6CER - chains A and B of the 4 polymer chains in the assembly; structure by X-ray diffraction, 2.69 A resolution.

== Chain A ==
Name: Pyruvate dehydrogenase E1 component subunit alpha, somatic form, mitochondrial
Organism: Homo sapiens
Notes: EC 1.2.4.1
Reference sequence: P08559 (ODPA_HUMAN); residues 1-361 here correspond to UniProt positions 30-390 (UniProt number = residue number + 29)
Sequence (365 residues; each row starts with the number of its first residue; numbers below 1 keep their minus sign (Met-3 is residue -3)):
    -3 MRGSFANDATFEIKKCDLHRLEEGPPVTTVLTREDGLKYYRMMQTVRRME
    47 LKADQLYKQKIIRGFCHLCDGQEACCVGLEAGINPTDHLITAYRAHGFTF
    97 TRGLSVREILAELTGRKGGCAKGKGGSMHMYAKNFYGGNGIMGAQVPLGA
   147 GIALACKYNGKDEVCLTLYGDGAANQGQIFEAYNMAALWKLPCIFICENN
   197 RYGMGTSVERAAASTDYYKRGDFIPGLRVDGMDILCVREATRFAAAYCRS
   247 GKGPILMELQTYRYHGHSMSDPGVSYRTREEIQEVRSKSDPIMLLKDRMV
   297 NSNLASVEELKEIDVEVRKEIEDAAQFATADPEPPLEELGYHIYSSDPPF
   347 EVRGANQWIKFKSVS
Disordered / not traced: -3 to -2, 198-206, 262-273
Sequence notes: initiating methionine (-3); expression tag (-2 to 0); engineered mutation Met138 (Val167 in P08559)
Residues lining bound ligands: thiamine diphosphate (TPP): His63, Tyr89, Arg90, Gly136, Ile137, Met138, Gly168, Gln172, Arg259
Swiss-Prot annotation at these positions:
  - binding site (pyruvate): His63, Tyr89, Arg90, Ala128, Gly136, Asp167, Gly168, Ala169, Asn196, Tyr198
  - binding site (thiamine diphosphate): Tyr89, Arg90, Gly136, Asp167, Gly168, Ala169, Asn196, His263
  - binding site (Mg(2+)): Asp167, Asn196, Tyr198
  - modified residue: Lys34 (N6-acetyllysine), Ser203 (Phosphoserine), Lys215 (N6-acetyllysine), Lys248 (N6-succinyllysine), Ser264 (Phosphoserine), Ser266 (Phosphoserine), Ser271 (Phosphoserine), Tyr272 (Phosphotyrosine), Lys284 (N6-acetyllysine), Lys292 (N6-acetyllysine), Lys307 (N6-acetyllysine), Lys356 (N6-succinyllysine)
Reported in the primary citation:
  - conformationally variable residues (loop rearrangement, order/disorder transition): Asn196, Arg197 to Glu205, Arg259 to Lys284
  - mutagenesis - V138M: decreased binding to thiamine diphosphate
  - mutagenesis - V138M: decreased catalytic activity on production of NADH
  - post-translational modification sites: Ser203, Ser264, Ser271 (citing earlier work)

== Chain B ==
Name: Pyruvate dehydrogenase E1 component subunit beta, mitochondrial
Organism: Homo sapiens
Notes: EC 1.2.4.1
Reference sequence: P11177 (ODPB_HUMAN); residues 1-329 here correspond to UniProt positions 31-359 (UniProt number = residue number + 30)
Sequence (331 residues; row label = number of the first residue in the row; numbers below 1 keep their minus sign (Gly-1 is residue -1)):
    -1 GSLQVTVRDAINQGMDEELERDEKVFLLGEEVAQYDGAYKVSRGLWKKYG
    49 DKRIIDTPISEMGFAGIAVGAAMAGLRPICEFMTFNFSMQAIDQVINSAA
    99 KTYYMSGGLQPVPIVFRGPNGASAGVAAQHSQCFAAWYGHCPGLKVVSPW
   149 NSEDAKGLIKSAIRDNNPVVVLENELMYGVPFEFPPEAQSKDFLIPIGKA
   199 KIERQGTHITVVSHSRPVGHCLEAAAVLSKEGVECEVINMRTIRPMDMET
   249 IEASVMKTNHLVTVEGGWPQFGVGAEICARIMEGPAFNFLDAPAVRVTGA
   299 DVPMPYAKILEDNSIPQVKDIIFAIKKTLNI
Disordered / not traced: -1
Sequence notes: expression tag (-1 to 0)
Residues lining bound ligands: thiamine diphosphate (TPP): Glu28, Glu29, Ile57, Glu59, Met81, Phe85, Gln88, His128
Swiss-Prot annotation at these positions:
  - binding site (thiamine diphosphate): Glu59
  - binding site (K(+)): Ile112, Ala160, Ile161, Asp163, Asn165
  - site: Asp289 (Important for interaction with DLAT)
  - modified residue: Tyr37 (Phosphotyrosine), Lys324 (N6-acetyllysine)
Reported in the primary citation:
  - catalytic residues: His128 (proposed by the authors, not directly observed)

== How chain A and chain B interact ==
Contacting residue pairs (77):
  Cys116(A) - Leu107(B)
  Ala117(A) - Met103(B)
  Ala117(A) - Ser104(B)
  Ala117(A) - Gly105(B)
  Lys120(A) - Tyr102(B)
  Lys120(A) - Met103(B)
  Gly121(A) - Met103(B)
  His125(A) - Met103(B)
  Tyr127(A) - Thr100(B)
  Tyr127(A) - Met103(B)
  Tyr127(A) - Ser104(B)
  Tyr132(A) - Met71(B)
  Tyr132(A) - Ala72(B)
  Tyr132(A) - Gln108(B)
  Ile137(A) - Asp91(B)
  Ile137(A) - Asn95(B)
  Ala140(A) - Gln92(B)  hydrogen bond (backbone-side chain)
  Pro143(A) - Gly61(B)
  Pro143(A) - Gly64(B)
  Pro143(A) - Ile65(B)
  Leu144(A) - Gly64(B)
  Leu144(A) - Val67(B)  hydrophobic
  Leu144(A) - Gly68(B)
  Leu144(A) - Gln92(B)
  Ala146(A) - Ile65(B)  hydrophobic
  Gly147(A) - Ile65(B)
  Gly147(A) - Gly68(B)
  Gly147(A) - Ala69(B)  hydrogen bond (backbone-backbone)
  Ile148(A) - Gly68(B)
  Ile148(A) - Ala69(B)
  Ile148(A) - Ala72(B)  hydrophobic
  Leu150(A) - Phe24(B)  hydrophobic
  Leu150(A) - Ile65(B)  hydrophobic
  Ala151(A) - Ala72(B)  hydrophobic
  Ala151(A) - Leu74(B)  hydrophobic
  Tyr154(A) - Glu21(B)  hydrogen bond (side chain-backbone)
  Tyr154(A) - Val23(B)
  Tyr154(A) - Lys50(B)  hydrogen bond (backbone-side chain)
  Tyr154(A) - Arg51(B)
  Tyr154(A) - Leu74(B)  hydrophobic
  Asn155(A) - Leu74(B)
  Gln174(A) - Met60(B)
  Gln174(A) - Gln92(B)  hydrogen bond
  Glu177(A) - Ser58(B)
  Glu177(A) - Met60(B)
  Glu177(A) - Gly61(B)  hydrogen bond (side chain-backbone)
  Asn180(A) - Pro56(B)
  Met181(A) - Pro56(B)
  Met181(A) - Gly61(B)
  Met181(A) - Phe62(B)
  Met181(A) - Ile65(B)  hydrophobic
  Trp185(A) - Ile53(B)  hydrophobic
  Trp185(A) - Asp54(B)
  Trp185(A) - Thr55(B)
  Leu335(A) - Tyr102(B)  hydrogen bond (backbone-side chain)
  Tyr337(A) - Tyr102(B)
  His338(A) - Tyr101(B)
  His338(A) - Tyr102(B)  hydrogen bond (backbone-backbone)
  His338(A) - Gly105(B)
  His338(A) - Gly106(B)
  Ile339(A) - Tyr101(B)
  Ile339(A) - Tyr102(B)  hydrophobic
  Tyr340(A) - Tyr101(B)
  Tyr340(A) - Gly141(B)
  Tyr340(A) - Leu142(B)  hydrogen bond (side chain-backbone)
  Tyr340(A) - Lys143(B)
  Tyr340(A) - Asn165(B)
  Tyr340(A) - Arg242(B)
  Ser341(A) - Tyr101(B)
  Ser341(A) - Pro109(B)
  Ser341(A) - Asn164(B)
  Ser341(A) - Asn165(B)  hydrogen bond (backbone-side chain)
  Asp343(A) - Lys143(B)  salt bridge
  Asp343(A) - Asp163(B)
  Arg349(A) - Glu281(B)  salt bridge
  Gln353(A) - Glu281(B)  hydrogen bond (side chain-backbone)
  Ser361(A) - Tyr101(B)  hydrogen bond (backbone-side chain)
Other interface residues (no listed pair), chain A (36 interface residues in all): Leu184, Gly336, Ser342
Other interface residues (no listed pair), chain B (45 interface residues in all): Lys22, Glu59, Ser96

== Summary ==
36 residues of chain A and 45 residues of chain B are in contact; the contacts include 12 hydrogen bonds and 2
salt bridges. Polar pairs include Asp343(A)-Lys143(B), Arg349(A)-Glu281(B) and Ala140(A)-Gln92(B). Chain A
binds thiamine diphosphate. Chain B binds thiamine diphosphate. The paper reports the catalytic residue
His128(B); V138M of chain A reduces binding to thiamine diphosphate.
Here chain A is Pyruvate dehydrogenase E1 component subunit alpha, somatic form, mitochondrial and chain B is
Pyruvate dehydrogenase E1 component subunit beta, mitochondrial, both from Homo sapiens. Entry 6CER (Human
pyruvate dehydrogenase complex E1 component V138M mutation) was determined by X-ray diffraction together with
6CFO from the same study.
